PDB entry 3RUI | X-ray diffraction, 1.91 A resolution | chains A and B

Chain A:
Protein: Ubiquitin-like modifier-activating enzyme ATG7
From: Saccharomyces cerevisiae
Notes: fragment: c-terminal domain
UniProtKB: P38862 (ATG7_YEAST); residues 293-630 here = UniProt positions 293-630
Amino-acid sequence (340 residues; row label = number of the first residue in the row):
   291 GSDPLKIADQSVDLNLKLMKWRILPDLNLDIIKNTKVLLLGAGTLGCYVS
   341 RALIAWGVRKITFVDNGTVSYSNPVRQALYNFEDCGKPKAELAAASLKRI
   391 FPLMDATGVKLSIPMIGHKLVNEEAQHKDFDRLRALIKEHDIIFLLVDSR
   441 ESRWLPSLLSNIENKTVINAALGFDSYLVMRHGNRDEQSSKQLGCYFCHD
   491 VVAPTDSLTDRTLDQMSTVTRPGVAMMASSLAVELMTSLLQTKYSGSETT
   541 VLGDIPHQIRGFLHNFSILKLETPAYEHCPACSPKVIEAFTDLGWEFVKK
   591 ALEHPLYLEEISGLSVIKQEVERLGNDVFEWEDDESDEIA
Not modelled in the structure: 291-292, 621-630
Differences from the reference sequence: expression tag (291-292); engineered mutation Ser507 (Cys in P38862)
Modified / non-standard residues: Mse309, Mse394, Mse405, Mse470, Mse506, Mse516, Mse517, Mse526 (selenomethionine; parent Met)
Metal / ion sites: Zn2+: Cys485, Cys488, Cys569, Cys572
UniProt features mapped onto this chain:
  - region: Ala591 to Ala630 (Homodimerization)
  - motif: Gly331 to Gly336 (GXGXXG motif)
  - mutagenesis: Gly333 (G333A: Loss of interaction with ATG8 and ATG12, and no more ATG12-ATG5 conjugate. Defect in Cvt pathway and autophagy), Arg443 (R443A: Loss of interaction with ATG8), Ser466 (S466A: Loss of interaction with ATG8; when associated with F-486 and A-490), Tyr486 (Y486F: Loss of interaction with ATG8; when associated with A-466 and A-490), Asp490 (D490A: Loss of interaction with ATG8; when associated with A-466 and F-486), Arg511 (R511A: Impaired homodimerization and ATP-binding. Homodimerization and ATP-binding are recovered when it heterodimerizes with an ATG7 molecule with a R-524 mutation), Glu524 (E524R: Impaired homodimerization and ATP-binding. Homodimerization and ATP-binding are recovered when it heterodimerizes with an ATG7 molecule with a A-511 mutation), Arg550 (R550A: Loss of interaction with ATG8)
From the paper describing this entry:
  - Zn2+ coordination: Cys485, Cys488, Cys569, Cys572

Chain B:
Protein: Autophagy-related protein 8
From: Saccharomyces cerevisiae
UniProtKB: P38182 (ATG8_YEAST); residues 1-116 here = UniProt positions 1-116
Amino-acid sequence (118 residues; row label = number of the first residue in the row; numbers below 1 keep their minus sign (Gly-1 is residue -1)):
    -1 GSMKSTFKSEYPFEKRKAESERIADRFKNRIPVICEKAEKSDIPEIDKRK
    49 YLVPADLTVGQFVYVIRKRIMLPPEKAIFIFVNDTLPPTAALMSAIYQEH
    99 KDKDGFLYVTYSGENTFG
Not modelled in the structure: -1 to 3
Differences from the reference sequence: expression tag (-1 to 0)

How chain A and chain B interact:
Residue-residue contacts (72; chain A residue first):
  Gly333(A) - Gly116(B)
  Thr334(A) - Gly116(B)  hydrogen bond (backbone-backbone)
  Leu335(A) - Gly116(B)  hydrogen bond (backbone-backbone)
  Leu436(A) - Gly116(B)
  Val437(A) - Thr114(B)
  Val437(A) - Phe115(B)
  Val437(A) - Gly116(B)  hydrogen bond (backbone-backbone)
  Asp438(A) - Thr114(B)
  Asp438(A) - Gly116(B)
  Ser439(A) - Thr114(B)  hydrogen bond (backbone-backbone)
  Arg440(A) - Glu73(B)
  Arg440(A) - Ala75(B)
  Arg440(A) - Thr114(B)
  Arg443(A) - Thr114(B)  hydrogen bond (side chain-backbone)
  Arg443(A) - Phe115(B)
  Ala461(A) - Asn113(B)
  Ala461(A) - Phe115(B)
  Leu462(A) - Asn113(B)
  Leu462(A) - Thr114(B)
  Leu462(A) - Phe115(B)  hydrogen bond (backbone-backbone)
  Gly463(A) - Asn113(B)  hydrogen bond (backbone-side chain)
  Asp465(A) - Lys38(B)
  Ser466(A) - Asn113(B)  hydrogen bond
  Tyr467(A) - Asn113(B)
  Leu468(A) - Glu112(B)
  Leu468(A) - Asn113(B)
  Tyr486(A) - Glu112(B)
  Tyr486(A) - Asn113(B)  hydrogen bond (side chain-backbone)
  Tyr486(A) - Thr114(B)
  Cys488(A) - Thr87(B)  hydrogen bond (backbone-side chain)
  His489(A) - Ile76(B)
  His489(A) - Thr87(B)
  Asp490(A) - Val61(B)
  Asp490(A) - Arg65(B)  salt bridge
  Asp490(A) - Ala75(B)
  Asp490(A) - Ile76(B)  hydrogen bond (side chain-backbone)
  Val491(A) - Gly58(B)
  Val492(A) - Arg65(B)
  Val492(A) - Pro72(B)
  Thr495(A) - Glu73(B)
  Asp496(A) - Glu73(B)
  Ser497(A) - Glu73(B)
  Mse506(A) - Phe115(B)
  Ser507(A) - Phe115(B)
  Thr510(A) - Phe115(B)
  Gln548(A) - Leu84(B)
  Arg550(A) - Phe77(B)
  Arg550(A) - Glu112(B)  salt bridge
  Phe552(A) - Phe79(B)  hydrophobic
  His554(A) - Glu37(B)  salt bridge
  His554(A) - Lys38(B)
  Leu559(A) - Phe79(B)  hydrophobic
  Leu559(A) - Asp82(B)
  Leu561(A) - Asp82(B)
  Leu561(A) - Thr83(B)
  Thr563(A) - Leu84(B)
  Pro564(A) - Pro86(B)  hydrophobic
  Tyr566(A) - Thr87(B)
  Tyr566(A) - Ala88(B)
  Ile607(A) - Gln59(B)  hydrogen bond (backbone-side chain)
  Lys608(A) - Tyr62(B)
  Glu610(A) - Gln59(B)  hydrogen bond
  Val611(A) - Gln59(B)
  Val611(A) - Tyr62(B)  hydrophobic
  Val611(A) - Val63(B)  hydrophobic
  Glu612(A) - Tyr62(B)  hydrogen bond
  Glu612(A) - Lys66(B)  salt bridge
  Asp617(A) - Arg28(B)
  Val618(A) - Tyr49(B)
  Phe619(A) - Lys46(B)
  Phe619(A) - Arg67(B)
  Glu620(A) - Lys46(B)  salt bridge
Also at the interface, not in a pair above, chain A (52 interface residues in all): Ala460, Ala493, Asp500, Glu562, Glu567, Leu614
Also at the interface, not in a pair above, chain B (34 interface residues in all): Leu50, Pro52, Leu55, Lys74
From the paper, about this interface:
  - pairs named by the authors: Glu612(A)-Tyr62(B) (hydrogen bond), Glu612(A)-Lys66(B) (salt bridge), Gly116(B)-Ser507(A)
  - interface residues, chain A: Val611(A), Leu614(A), Val618(A)
  - hot spots on chain A (mutagenesis) - E612A, E612Q, E612R: decreased catalytic activity with Autophagy-related protein 8 (chain B)
  - interface residues, chain B: Leu55(B), Val63(B)
  - hot spots on chain B (mutagenesis) - Y62K: abolished binding to Ubiquitin-like modifier-activating enzyme ATG7 (chain A)

In short:
The interface between chain A and chain B involves 52 residues on one side and 34 on the other; the contacts
include 14 hydrogen bonds and 5 salt bridges. Polar pairs include Asp490(A)-Arg65(B), Arg550(A)-Glu112(B) and
His554(A)-Glu37(B). The paper describes a hydrogen bond between Glu612(A) and Tyr62(B); a salt bridge between
Glu612(A) and Lys66(B); a contact between Gly116(B) and Ser507(A). The paper reports that E612A, E612Q and
E612R of chain A reduce catalytic activity with Autophagy-related protein 8 (chain B); interface residues
Val611(A), Leu614(A) and Leu55(B) among others.
Chain A is Ubiquitin-like modifier-activating enzyme ATG7 and chain B is Autophagy-related protein 8, both
from Saccharomyces cerevisiae; the structure, Crystal structure of Atg7C-Atg8 complex, was determined by X-ray
diffraction together with 3RUJ from the same study.
